PDB entry 5EQB | X-ray diffraction, 2.19 A resolution | chain A

Chain A:
Molecule: Lanosterol 14-alpha demethylase
Source organism: Saccharomyces cerevisiae (strain ATCC 204508 / S288c)
Notes: EC 1.14.13.70
UniProt: P10614 (CP51_YEAST); residues 1-530 here = UniProt positions 1-530
Sequence (539 residues; each row starts with the number of its first residue):
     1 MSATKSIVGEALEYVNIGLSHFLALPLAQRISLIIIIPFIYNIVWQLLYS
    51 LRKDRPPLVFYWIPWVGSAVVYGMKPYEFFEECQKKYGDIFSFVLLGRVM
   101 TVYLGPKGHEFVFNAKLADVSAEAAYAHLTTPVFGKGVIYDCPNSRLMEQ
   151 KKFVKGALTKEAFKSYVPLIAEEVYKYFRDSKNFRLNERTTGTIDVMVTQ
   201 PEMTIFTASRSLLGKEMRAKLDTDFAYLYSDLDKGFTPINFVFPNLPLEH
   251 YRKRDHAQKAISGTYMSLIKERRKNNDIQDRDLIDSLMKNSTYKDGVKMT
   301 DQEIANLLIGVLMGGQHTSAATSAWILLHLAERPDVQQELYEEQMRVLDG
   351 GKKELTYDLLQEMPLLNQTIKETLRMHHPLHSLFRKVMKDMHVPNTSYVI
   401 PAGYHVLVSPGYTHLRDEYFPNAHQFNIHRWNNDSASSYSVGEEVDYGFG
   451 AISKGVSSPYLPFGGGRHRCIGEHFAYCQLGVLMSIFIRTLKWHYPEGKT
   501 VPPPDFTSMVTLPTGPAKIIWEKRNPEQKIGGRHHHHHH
Disordered / not traced: 1-5, 537-539
Sequence notes: conflict N433 (Lys in P10614); expression tag (531-539)
Bound ions: heme Fe: C470 (together with Itraconazole)
Residues lining bound ligands:
  - Itraconazole (1YN; 2-[(2R)-butan-2-yl]-4-{4-[4-(4-{[(2R,4S)-2-(2,4-dichlorophenyl)-2-(1H-1,2,4-triazol-1-ylmethyl)-1,3-dioxolan-4-yl]methoxy}phenyl)piperazin-1-yl]phenyl}-2,4-dihydro-3H-1,2,4-triazol-3-one): A69, V70, Y72, G73, Y126, T130, F134, I139, Y140, F236, P238, F241, G310, V311, M313, G314, G315, T318, L380, H381, S382, L383, F384, C470, F506, T507, S508, M509
  - heme (HEM): F113, Y126, Y140, L147, K151, L158, V311, G314, G315, T318, S319, L374, H378, P379, L380, L383, R385, P462, F463, G464, R467, H468, R469, C470, I471, G472, F475, A476
UniProt features mapped onto this chain:
  - binding site (lanosterol): Y126
  - binding site (itraconazole): G314
  - binding site (heme): C470
  - modified residue: S458 (Phosphoserine)
  - cross-link (Glycyl lysine isopeptide (Lys-Gly)): K116 (interchain with G-Cter in ubiquitin), K353 (interchain with G-Cter in ubiquitin), K454 (interchain with G-Cter in ubiquitin)

In short:
Bound to chain A: heme and Itraconazole. UniProt lists lanosterol-binding residue Y126, itraconazole-binding
residue G314 and heme-binding residue C470.
Chain A is Lanosterol 14-alpha demethylase (Saccharomyces cerevisiae (strain ATCC 204508 / S288c)); the
structure, Crystal structure of lanosterol 14-alpha demethylase with intact transmembrane domain bound to
itraconazole, was determined by X-ray diffraction, deposited together with 4LXJ.
